PDB entry 7XZY | electron microscopy, 3.97 A resolution | chains D and J of the 10 polymer chains in the assembly

== Chain D ==
Name: Histone H2B type 1-J
Source organism: Homo sapiens
UniProtKB: P06899 (H2B1J_HUMAN); residues -3 to 122 here correspond to UniProt positions 1-126 (UniProt number = residue number + 4)
Chain sequence (129 residues; numbered -6 to 122; the number before each row is that of its first residue; numbers below 1 keep their minus sign (Gly-6 is residue -6)):
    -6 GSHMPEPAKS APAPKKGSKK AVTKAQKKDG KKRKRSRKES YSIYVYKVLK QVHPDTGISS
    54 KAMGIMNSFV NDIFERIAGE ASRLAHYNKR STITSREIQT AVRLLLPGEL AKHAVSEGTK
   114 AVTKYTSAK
Not modelled in the structure: -6 to 26, 122
Construct notes: expression tag (-6 to -4)
Swiss-Prot annotation at these positions:
  - modified residue: Pro-2 (N-acetylproline), Glu-1 (ADP-ribosyl glutamic acid), Lys2 (N6-(2-hydroxyisobutyryl)lysine), Ser3 (ADP-ribosylserine), Lys8 (N6-(beta-hydroxybutyryl)lysine), Lys9 (N6-(2-hydroxyisobutyryl)lysine), Ser11 (Phosphoserine), Lys12 (N6-acetyllysine), Lys13 (N6-(beta-hydroxybutyryl)lysine), Lys17 (N6-(2-hydroxyisobutyryl)lysine), Lys20 (N6-(2-hydroxyisobutyryl)lysine), Lys21 (N6-(2-hydroxyisobutyryl)lysine), Lys31 (N6-(2-hydroxyisobutyryl)lysine), Glu32 (PolyADP-ribosyl glutamic acid), Ser33 (Phosphoserine), Lys40 (N6-(2-hydroxyisobutyryl)lysine), Lys43 (N6-(2-hydroxyisobutyryl)lysine), Lys54 (N6,N6-dimethyllysine), Arg76 (Dimethylated arginine), Lys82 (N6,N6,N6-trimethyllysine) and 6 more in UniProt
  - glycosylation: Ser109 (O-linked (GlcNAc) serine)
  - cross-link (Glycyl lysine isopeptide (Lys-Gly)): Lys2 (interchain with G-Cter in SUMO2), Lys17 (interchain with G-Cter in SUMO2), Lys31 (interchain with G-Cter in ubiquitin), Lys117 (interchain with G-Cter in ubiquitin)

== Chain J ==
Molecule: 193-nt DNA strand
Sequence (193 nucleotides; each row starts with the number of its first residue):
     1 ATCTATGAAT TTCGGGACAT GCCCGGACAT GCCCTATATC TGACACGTGC CTGGAGACTA
    61 GGGAGTAATC CCCTTGGCGG TTAAAACGCG GGGGACAGCG CGTACGTGCG TTTAAGCGGT
   121 GCTAGAGCTG TCTACGACCA ATTGAGCGGC CTCGGCACCG GATTCTCAGG CCTGGCTCGC
   181 GATAGGGTCC GAT
Not modelled in the structure: 1-14, 180-193

== Interface between chain D and chain J ==
Residue-residue contacts (14):
  Lys27(D) with DG148(J), phosphate contact; DG149(J), hydrogen bond to the phosphate
  Arg28(D) with DG148(J), sugar contact; DG149(J), salt bridge to the phosphate
  Ser29(D) with DG148(J), phosphate contact
  Arg30(D) with DC147(J), hydrogen bond to the sugar; DG148(J), hydrogen bond to the sugar
  Lys31(D) with DC147(J), sugar contact; DG148(J), phosphate contact
  Glu32(D) with DC147(J), phosphate contact
  Ser33(D) with DC147(J), hydrogen bond to the phosphate
  Ile36(D) with DC147(J), phosphate contact
  Tyr37(D) with DG146(J), hydrogen bond to the phosphate
  Thr85(D) with DG136(J), sugar contact
Other interface residues (no listed pair), chain D (11 interface residues in all): Ile86

== Overview ==
The interface between chain D and chain J involves 11 residues on one side and 5 on the other, with 5 hydrogen
bonds and 1 salt bridge. Polar pairs include Arg30(D)-DC147(J), Arg30(D)-DG148(J) and Lys27(D)-DG149(J).
Here chain D is Histone H2B type 1-J (Homo sapiens) and chain J is a 193-nt DNA strand. Entry 7XZY (Cryo-EM
structure of the nucleosome containing 193 base-pair DNA with a p53 target sequence) was determined by
electron microscopy, deposited together with 7Y00.
